4CQM - chains J and K of the 4 polymer chains in the assembly; structure by X-ray diffraction, 2.34 A resolution.

# Chain J (and K)
Protein: Carbonyl reductase family member 4
Source organism: Homo sapiens
Notes: EC 1.1.1.100; chain K of this document is another copy of the same molecule, construct and numbering; everything in this record applies to it too
Reference sequence: Q8N4T8 (CBR4_HUMAN); residue numbers follow UniProt; this construct covers 1-237
Sequence (244 residues; row label = number of the first residue in the row; numbers below 1 keep their minus sign (Met-6 is residue -6)):
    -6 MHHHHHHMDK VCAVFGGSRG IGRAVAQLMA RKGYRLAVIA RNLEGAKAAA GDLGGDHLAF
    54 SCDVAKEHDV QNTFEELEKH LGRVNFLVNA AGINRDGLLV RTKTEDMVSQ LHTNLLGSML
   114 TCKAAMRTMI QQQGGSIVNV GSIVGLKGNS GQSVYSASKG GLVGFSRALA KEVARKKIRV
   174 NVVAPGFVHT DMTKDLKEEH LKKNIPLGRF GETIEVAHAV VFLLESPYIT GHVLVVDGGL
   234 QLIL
Unresolved in the structure: -6 to -3 (chain K: -6 to 0, 184-189)
Differences from the reference sequence: expression tag (-6 to 0)
Swiss-Prot annotation at these positions:
  - active site: Tyr148 (Proton acceptor)
  - binding site (NADP(+)): Ser11 to Ile14, Arg34, Asn35, Asp56, Ala83 to Gly85, Tyr148, Lys152, Val181 to Thr183
  - binding site (substrate): Ser135
  - site: Lys169 (Important for interaction with acyl carrier protein (ACP))
  - modified residue: Met1 (N-acetylmethionine), Lys40 (N6-acetyllysine), Lys96 (N6-acetyllysine), Lys195 (N6-acetyllysine)
  - mutagenesis: Gly9 (G9S: Unable to restore growth of an OAR1-deficient yeast mutant), Arg12 (R12A: Strongly reduced ability to restore growth of an OAR1-deficient yeast mutant), Arg34 (R34A: Strongly reduced ability to restore growth of an OAR1-deficient yeast mutant. Strongly reduces NADPH-dependent reductase activity with acetoacetyl-CoA and 9,10-phenanthrene quinone ...), Ser135 (S135A: Unable to restore growth of an OAR1-deficient yeast mutant), Tyr148 (Y148A: Unable to restore growth of an OAR1-deficient yeast mutant), Lys152 (K152A: Unable to restore growth of an OAR1-deficient yeast mutant. Abolishes NADPH-dependent reductase activity with acetoacetyl-CoA ...), Arg168 (R168E: Strongly reduced ability to restore growth of an OAR1-deficient yeast mutant. Increases NADPH-dependent reductase activity with acetoacetyl-CoA ...), Lys169 (K169E: Unable to restore growth of an OAR1-deficient yeast mutant. Increases NADPH-dependent reductase activity with acetoacetyl-CoA ...)
Ligand contacts: NADP (NAP; NADP nicotinamide-adenine-dinucleotide phosphate): Gly9, Gly10, Ser11, Arg12, Gly13, Ile14, Ala33, Arg34, Asn35, Cys55, Asp56, Val57, Ala83, Ala84, Gly85, Ile86, Thr106, Val133, Gly134, Ser135, Tyr148, Lys152, Pro178, Gly179, Phe180, Val181, Thr183, Asp184, Met185, Thr186
What the authors report for this chain:
  - specificity-determining residues: Arg12, Ala33, Arg34
  - binding site for NADP: Arg12, Arg34, Tyr148, Lys152
  - catalytic residues: Ser135 (proposed by the authors, not directly observed)
  - catalytic residues: Tyr148, Lys152 (by similarity / conservation)
  - mutagenesis - R34A, K152A: unchanged catalytic activity on NADH
  - mutagenesis - R34A, Q126E/R168E/K169E: decreased catalytic activity on NADPH
  - mutagenesis - K152A: abolished catalytic activity on NADPH
  - binding site for NADP: Gly9 (proposed by the authors, not directly observed)
  - mutagenesis - K169E: decreased growth
  - mutagenesis - K169E: abolished growth in response to glycerol
  - mutagenesis - K169E: unchanged catalytic activity (CoA-dependent activity)
  - mutagenesis - Q126E/K169E, R168E: unchanged catalytic activity on CoA-dependent

# How chain J and chain K interact
Residue-residue contacts - 79 pairs, chain J then chain K:
  Glu60(J) - Thr97(K)  hydrogen bond
  Leu91(J) - Glu165(K)
  Leu92(J) - Lys116(K)
  Leu92(J) - Phe158(K)  hydrophobic
  Leu92(J) - Leu162(K)  hydrophobic
  Leu92(J) - Glu165(K)  hydrogen bond (backbone-side chain)
  Thr95(J) - Lys116(K)  hydrogen bond (backbone-side chain)
  Thr97(J) - Glu60(K)
  Thr97(J) - Leu113(K)
  Met100(J) - Leu109(K)  hydrophobic
  Met100(J) - Met112(K)  hydrophobic
  Met100(J) - Leu113(K)  hydrophobic
  Met100(J) - Lys116(K)
  Val101(J) - Leu109(K)  hydrophobic
  Leu104(J) - Leu108(K)  hydrophobic
  Leu104(J) - Leu109(K)  hydrophobic
  Leu104(J) - Met112(K)  hydrophobic
  His105(J) - His105(K)  hydrogen bond
  Leu108(J) - Leu108(K)  hydrophobic
  Leu109(J) - Met100(K)  hydrophobic
  Leu109(J) - Val101(K)  hydrophobic
  Leu109(J) - Leu104(K)  hydrophobic
  Met112(J) - Met100(K)  hydrophobic
  Met112(J) - Leu104(K)  hydrophobic
  Met112(J) - Ala150(K)  hydrophobic
  Leu113(J) - Thr97(K)
  Leu113(J) - Met100(K)  hydrophobic
  Lys116(J) - Leu92(K)
  Lys116(J) - Thr95(K)  hydrogen bond (side chain-backbone)
  Lys116(J) - Lys96(K)
  Met119(J) - Val93(K)  hydrophobic
  Gly138(J) - Gly157(K)
  Leu139(J) - Arg160(K)  hydrogen bond (backbone-side chain)
  Lys140(J) - Arg160(K)
  Lys140(J) - Lys164(K)
  Gly141(J) - Gly157(K)
  Gly141(J) - Ala161(K)
  Gly141(J) - Lys164(K)  hydrogen bond (backbone-side chain)
  Asn142(J) - Ala161(K)
  Asn142(J) - Lys164(K)
  Ser143(J) - Ala161(K)
  Ser143(J) - Lys164(K)
  Ser143(J) - Glu165(K)
  Gly144(J) - Glu165(K)  hydrogen bond (backbone-side chain)
  Gln145(J) - Ala161(K)
  Ser146(J) - Phe158(K)
  Ser146(J) - Ala161(K)
  Ser149(J) - Gly157(K)
  Ser149(J) - Ala161(K)
  Ala150(J) - Met112(K)  hydrophobic
  Ala150(J) - Gly154(K)
  Ala150(J) - Phe158(K)  hydrophobic
  Gly153(J) - Gly153(K)
  Gly153(J) - Gly154(K)
  Gly154(J) - Ala150(K)
  Gly154(J) - Gly153(K)
  Gly154(J) - Gly154(K)
  Gly157(J) - Gly138(K)
  Gly157(J) - Gly141(K)
  Gly157(J) - Ser149(K)
  Phe158(J) - Leu92(K)  hydrophobic
  Phe158(J) - Ser146(K)
  Phe158(J) - Ala150(K)  hydrophobic
  Arg160(J) - Leu139(K)  hydrogen bond (side chain-backbone)
  Arg160(J) - Lys140(K)
  Ala161(J) - Gly141(K)
  Ala161(J) - Asn142(K)
  Ala161(J) - Ser143(K)
  Ala161(J) - Ser146(K)
  Ala161(J) - Ser149(K)
  Leu162(J) - Leu92(K)  hydrophobic
  Lys164(J) - Lys140(K)  hydrogen bond (side chain-backbone)
  Lys164(J) - Gly141(K)  hydrogen bond (side chain-backbone)
  Lys164(J) - Leu237(K)
  Glu165(J) - Leu91(K)
  Glu165(J) - Leu92(K)  hydrogen bond (side chain-backbone)
  Glu165(J) - Ser143(K)
  Glu165(J) - Gly144(K)  hydrogen bond (side chain-backbone)
  Leu237(J) - Lys164(K)
Other interface residues (no listed pair), chain J (39 interface residues in all): Val93, Cys115, Val156
Other interface residues (no listed pair), chain K (41 interface residues in all): Gly90, Cys115, Met119, Val137, Gln145

# In short
39 residues of chain J and 41 residues of chain K are in contact; the contacts include 13 hydrogen bonds.
Polar contacts include Glu60(J)-Thr97(K), Leu92(J)-Glu165(K) and Thr95(J)-Lys116(K). From the paper: catalytic
residues Ser135(J), Tyr148(J) and Lys152(J); R34A and Q126E/R168E/K169E of chain J reduce catalytic activity
on NADPH; 6 substitutions were tested in all.
Chain J and chain K are both Carbonyl reductase family member 4 (Homo sapiens); the structure, Crystal
structure of heterotetrameric human ketoacyl reductase complexed with NAD and NADP, was determined by X-ray
diffraction, deposited together with 4CQL.
